PDB entry 9FJK | electron microscopy, 2.84 A resolution | chains H and L of the 5 polymer chains in the assembly

Chain H:
Molecule: K501SP6 Fv Heavy Chain
From: Homo sapiens
Chain sequence (129 residues; each row starts with the number of its first residue; a row labelled like 35A-35B holds insertion residues (35A, then the next letters in order)):
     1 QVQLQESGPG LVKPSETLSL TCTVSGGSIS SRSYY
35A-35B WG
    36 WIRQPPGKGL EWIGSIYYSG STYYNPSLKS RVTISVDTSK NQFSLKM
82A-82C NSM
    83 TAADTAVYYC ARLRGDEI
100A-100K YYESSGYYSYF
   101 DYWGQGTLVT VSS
Cystine bridges: Cys22-Cys92

Chain L:
Molecule: K501SP6 Fv Light Chain
From: Homo sapiens
Chain sequence (134 residues; each row starts with the number of its first residue; note: 1 number in that range is skipped by the numbering (no residue carries it; nothing is unmodelled there); a row labelled like 27A-27C holds insertion residues (27A, then the next letters in order); numbers below 1 keep their minus sign (Trp-1 is residue -1)):
    -1 WAQSALTQPP S
    11 VSGAPGQRVA ISCTGSS
27A-27C ANI
    28 GTADDVHWYQ QLPRTAPKLL IYGNNNRPSG VPDRFSGSQS GTSASLVITG LQPEDEADYF
    88 CQSYDSSL
95A-95B SG
    96 YVFGTGTKVT V
  106A L
   107 GQPKAAPSVT LFPPSSEELQ A
Unresolved in the structure: -1 to 0, 107-127
Cystine bridges: Cys23-Cys88

How chain H and chain L interact:
Residue-residue contacts (35):
  Gln39(H) - Gln38(L)  hydrogen bond
  Gly44(H) - Phe87(L)
  Leu45(H) - Pro44(L)  hydrophobic
  Leu45(H) - Phe87(L)
  Leu45(H) - Phe98(L)
  Glu46(H) - Phe98(L)
  Trp47(H) - Ser95A(L)
  Trp47(H) - Gly95B(L)
  Trp47(H) - Tyr96(L)
  Trp47(H) - Phe98(L)  hydrophobic
  Ser50(H) - Tyr96(L)
  Tyr52(H) - Tyr96(L)  hydrogen bond
  Asn60(H) - Gly95B(L)
  Pro61(H) - Leu95(L)  hydrophobic
  Tyr91(H) - Gln38(L)
  Tyr91(H) - Pro44(L)
  Tyr100G(H) - Tyr91(L)
  Tyr100H(H) - Asp32(L)
  Ser100I(H) - Asp32(L)  hydrogen bond (backbone-side chain)
  Ser100I(H) - His34(L)  hydrogen bond (backbone-side chain)
  Ser100I(H) - Tyr91(L)
  Ser100I(H) - Tyr96(L)
  Tyr100J(H) - His34(L)
  Tyr100J(H) - Tyr36(L)
  Tyr100J(H) - Tyr49(L)
  Phe100K(H) - Tyr36(L)  hydrogen bond (backbone-side chain)
  Phe100K(H) - Leu46(L)
  Phe100K(H) - Gln89(L)
  Asp101(H) - Leu46(L)
  Trp103(H) - Tyr36(L)  hydrophobic
  Trp103(H) - Ala43(L)  hydrophobic
  Trp103(H) - Pro44(L)  hydrogen bond (side chain-backbone)
  Trp103(H) - Lys45(L)
  Trp103(H) - Leu46(L)
  Gly104(H) - Ala43(L)
Interface residues without a listed pair, chain H (21 interface residues in all): Ile37, Arg96, Gln105
Interface residues without a listed pair, chain L (21 interface residues in all): Asp31, Arg41, Gly99, Thr100

Overview:
The chain H/chain L interface involves 21 residues from each chain, with 6 hydrogen bonds. Among the polar
pairs are Gln39(H)-Gln38(L), Tyr52(H)-Tyr96(L) and Ser100I(H)-Asp32(L).
Chain H is K501SP6 Fv Heavy Chain and chain L is K501SP6 Fv Light Chain, both from Homo sapiens; the
structure, Omicron BA.1 Spike protein with neutralizing NTD specific mAb K501SP6, was determined by electron
microscopy (same publication as 8C5R).
